4YLJ - chain A; structure by X-ray diffraction, 2.58 A resolution.

Chain A:
Molecule: Dual specificity tyrosine-phosphorylation-regulated kinase 1A
From: Homo sapiens
Notes: EC 2.7.12.1
Reference sequence: Q13627 (DYR1A_HUMAN); numbering as in UniProt (aligned over 127-485)
Sequence (361 residues; row label = number of the first residue in the row):
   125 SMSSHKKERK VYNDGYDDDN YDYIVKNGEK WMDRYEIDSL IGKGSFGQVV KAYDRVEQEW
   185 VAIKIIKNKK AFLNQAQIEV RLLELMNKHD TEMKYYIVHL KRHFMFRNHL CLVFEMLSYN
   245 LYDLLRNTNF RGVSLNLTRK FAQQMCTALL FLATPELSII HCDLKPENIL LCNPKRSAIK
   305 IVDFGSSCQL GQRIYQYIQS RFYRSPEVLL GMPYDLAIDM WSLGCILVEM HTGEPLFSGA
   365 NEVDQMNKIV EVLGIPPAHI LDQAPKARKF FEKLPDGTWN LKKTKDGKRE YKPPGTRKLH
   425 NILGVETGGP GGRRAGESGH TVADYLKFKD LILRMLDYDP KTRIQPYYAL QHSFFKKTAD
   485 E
Disordered / not traced: 125-134, 482-485
Modified / non-standard residues: Tyr321 (O-phosphotyrosine; PTR)
Differences from the reference sequence: expression tag (125-126)
Small-molecule neighbours: 4E1 (10-iodo-11H-indolo[3,2-c]quinoline-6-carboxylic acid): Ile165, Gly166, Lys167, Phe170, Val173, Ala186, Lys188, Val222, Phe238, Glu239, Met240, Leu241, Leu294, Val306, Asp307
Curated features (UniProtKB/Swiss-Prot):
  - active site: Asp287 (Proton acceptor)
  - binding site (ATP): Ile165 to Val173, Lys188, Phe238 to Leu241
  - modified residue: Tyr140 (Phosphotyrosine), Tyr145 (Phosphotyrosine), Tyr159 (Phosphotyrosine), Tyr177 (Phosphotyrosine), Tyr219 (Phosphotyrosine), Ser310 (Phosphoserine), Tyr319 (Phosphotyrosine), Tyr321 (Phosphotyrosine), Thr402 (Phosphothreonine), Tyr449 (Phosphotyrosine)
  - mutagenesis: Lys188 (K188R: Abolished protein kinase activity), Tyr321 (Y321F: Mildly reduces kinase activity. Does not abolish autophosphorylation on tyrosine residues)

Summary:
Chain A binds compound 4E1. From UniProt: active-site residue Asp287, 14 ATP-binding residues and 2
mutagenesis sites.
Chain A is Dual specificity tyrosine-phosphorylation-regulated kinase 1A (Homo sapiens); the structure,
Crystal structure of DYRK1A in complex with 10-Iodo-substituted 11H-indolo[3,2-c]quinoline-6-carboxylic acid
inhibitor 5j, was determined by X-ray diffraction, deposited together with 4YLK and 4YLL.
